3ZWN - chains A and B; structure by X-ray diffraction, 1.80 A resolution.

Chain A (and B):
Name: ADP-ribosyl cyclase
From: Aplysia californica
Notes: EC 3.2.2.5; chain B of this document is another copy of the same molecule, construct and numbering; everything in this record applies to it too
UniProtKB: P29241 (NADA_APLCA); residues 1-258 here correspond to UniProt positions 25-282 (UniProt number = residue number + 24)
Sequence (260 residues; row label = number of the first residue in the row; numbers below 1 keep their minus sign (Ala-1 is residue -1)):
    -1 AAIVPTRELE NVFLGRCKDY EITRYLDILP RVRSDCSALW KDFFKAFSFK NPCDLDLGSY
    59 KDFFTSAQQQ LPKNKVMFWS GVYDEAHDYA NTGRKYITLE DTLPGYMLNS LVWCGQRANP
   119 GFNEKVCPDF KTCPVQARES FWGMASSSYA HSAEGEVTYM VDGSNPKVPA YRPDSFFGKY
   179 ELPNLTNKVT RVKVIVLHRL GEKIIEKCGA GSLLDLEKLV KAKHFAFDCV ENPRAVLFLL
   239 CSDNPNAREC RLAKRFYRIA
Not modelled in the structure: 252-258 (chain B: -1, 252-258)
Construct notes: expression tag (-1 to 0)
Disulfide bonds: Cys15-Cys34, Cys51-Cys131, Cys112-Cys125, Cys206-Cys227, Cys239-Cys248
Residues lining bound ligands: cyclic guanosine diphosphate-ribose (CGR): Phe76, Trp77, Ser78, Gly79, Leu97, Glu98, Asn107, Trp140, Ser144, Arg170, Ser173, Phe174, Phe175, Glu179

Interface between chain A and chain B:
Pairs across the interface (56; chain A residue first):
  Thr4(A) - Ile20(B)
  Arg5(A) - Ile20(B)
  Glu6(A) - Lys16(B)  salt bridge
  Asn9(A) - Lys16(B)
  Val10(A) - Ile20(B)  hydrophobic
  Val10(A) - Thr21(B)
  Gly13(A) - Gly13(B)
  Arg14(A) - Asp17(B)  salt bridge
  Arg14(A) - Thr21(B)  hydrogen bond
  Arg14(A) - Arg22(B)
  Lys16(A) - Glu6(B)  salt bridge
  Lys16(A) - Asn9(B)
  Asp17(A) - Arg14(B)  salt bridge
  Ile20(A) - Thr4(B)
  Ile20(A) - Arg5(B)
  Ile20(A) - Val10(B)  hydrophobic
  Thr21(A) - Val10(B)
  Thr21(A) - Arg14(B)  hydrogen bond
  Arg22(A) - Arg14(B)
  Asp86(A) - Asn89(B)
  Arg92(A) - Asp82(B)  salt bridge
  Arg92(A) - Asp86(B)  salt bridge
  Tyr104(A) - Arg22(B)
  Leu109(A) - Thr21(B)
  Arg232(A) - Pro243(B)
  Arg232(A) - Leu250(B)
  Ala233(A) - Ser240(B)  hydrogen bond (backbone-side chain)
  Leu235(A) - Leu250(B)  hydrophobic
  Phe236(A) - Phe236(B)
  Phe236(A) - Cys239(B)  hydrophobic
  Phe236(A) - Ser240(B)
  Phe236(A) - Pro243(B)  hydrophobic
  Phe236(A) - Cys248(B)
  Phe236(A) - Leu250(B)  hydrophobic
  Cys239(A) - Phe236(B)
  Ser240(A) - Lys93(B)
  Ser240(A) - Ala233(B)
  Ser240(A) - Phe236(B)
  Ser240(A) - Leu237(B)
  Asp241(A) - Arg92(B)  salt bridge
  Asp241(A) - Lys93(B)  salt bridge
  Pro243(A) - Arg232(B)  hydrogen bond (backbone-side chain)
  Pro243(A) - Phe236(B)  hydrophobic
  Cys248(A) - Arg232(B)  hydrogen bond (backbone-side chain)
  Cys248(A) - Phe236(B)
  Arg249(A) - Leu250(B)
  Arg249(A) - Ala251(B)  hydrogen bond (backbone-backbone)
  Leu250(A) - Arg232(B)
  Leu250(A) - Leu235(B)  hydrophobic
  Leu250(A) - Phe236(B)  hydrophobic
  Leu250(A) - Arg249(B)
  Leu250(A) - Leu250(B)  hydrophobic
  Leu250(A) - Ala251(B)
  Ala251(A) - Arg249(B)  hydrogen bond (backbone-backbone)
  Ala251(A) - Leu250(B)
  Ala251(A) - Ala251(B)
Interface residues without a listed pair, chain A (31 interface residues in all): Asn89, Leu237, Asn244
Interface residues without a listed pair, chain B (31 interface residues in all): Tyr104, Leu109

In short:
Chain A and chain B each contribute 31 residues to their interface; the contacts include 7 hydrogen bonds and
8 salt bridges. Among the polar pairs are Glu6(A)-Lys16(B), Arg14(A)-Asp17(B) and Arg92(A)-Asp82(B). Ligands
of chain A: cyclic guanosine diphosphate-ribose.
Chain A and chain B are both ADP-ribosyl cyclase (Aplysia californica); the structure, Crystal structure of
Aplysia cyclase complexed with substrate NGD and product cGDPR, was determined by X-ray diffraction (same
publication as 3ZWM, 3ZWO, 3ZWP, 3ZWV and 3ZWW).
